Entry 6P7X (electron microscopy, 4.30 A resolution (low resolution: residue-level contacts below are approximate; hydrogen-bond / salt-bridge calls are withheld)); this record covers chains D and B of the 5 polymer chains in the assembly.

== Chain D ==
Molecule: Skp1
Source organism: Kluyveromyces lactis
UniProt: O94228 (O94228_KLULC); residue numbers follow UniProt; this construct covers 1-182
Sequence (182 residues; row label = number of the first residue in the row):
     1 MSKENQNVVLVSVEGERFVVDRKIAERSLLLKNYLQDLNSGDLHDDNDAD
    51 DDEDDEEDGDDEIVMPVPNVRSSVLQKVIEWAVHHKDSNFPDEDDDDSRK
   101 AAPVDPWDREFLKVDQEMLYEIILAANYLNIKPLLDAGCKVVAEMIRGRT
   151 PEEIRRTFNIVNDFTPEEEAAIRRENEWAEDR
Disordered / not traced: 1-5, 37-62, 158-182

== Chain B ==
Molecule: Cep3
Source organism: Kluyveromyces lactis
UniProt: Q6CRD4 (Q6CRD4_KLULA); numbering as in UniProt (aligned over 1-634)
Sequence (634 residues; each row starts with the number of its first residue):
     1 MSKPKISLTKGKHPCTFCQARKVKCDRSLPACQNCIERNVTELCEYDDNG
    51 SRKRARLADDVNLYDKKLFNIWNQYERLWIHDTLGQCQQGVYMGIAFPLD
   101 VSEYNNTKDFYGYECLFSKESIFKILDHSLERLGWLYFGFFTDISELPYQ
   151 MERYWNEYESMNINLENEEATTRQTTFKKSADQILWDLVLRSVIVMTIYY
   201 MPAKSILSLVDIDAIEKYPLDFSESNEGVDELKKKYEIFDYCLRHTLNKV
   251 LRTIFTLPPDVRTLQIFLILSNTNFLQIYPSLGNNILVHCIHLAKVLGIK
   301 DFKLKINDSGSTRLQKLSMHNIWFRLSTVDYMRSSPNKIIALHTDNSSAL
   351 TRKTLFTHCSIDSIDVYDVESNLEVLRWKITSLDRDLEVSEPSLKTLKAM
   401 KELLGLLDRKTSVSNDASFNTKFESFFLKLQCNFVMWKILRYEFMQYGVT
   451 NGLQKLCCPARRIIALVANFLKEDYFEYTTHPFCVHILCVIAGFFSFYCI
   501 FHEADEVRDLRNDAVGLLKLLFDPLRPVISCFFSNLSRLEELRHIWKSVE
   551 ITDQANRLVHPVMYVLKTDIIKLKRNLEIISGSLKDANYQETFKDKLEID
   601 INTPALSSDFLEVVREFNLSHPLDINGKMSRQNN
Disordered / not traced: 1-61, 83-95, 163-178, 221-230, 356-360, 549-557, 579-606, 619-634

== Chain D / chain B interface ==
Contacting residue pairs (4):
  Asn-33(D) / Arg-462(B)
  Asn-127(D) / Thr-450(B)
  Asn-127(D) / Asn-451(B)
  Tyr-128(D) / Asn-451(B)
Interface residues without a listed pair, chain D (5 interface residues in all): Tyr-34, Leu-124
Interface residues without a listed pair, chain B (4 interface residues in all): Arg-461

== Summary ==
5 residues of chain D and 4 residues of chain B are in contact.
Here chain D is Skp1 and chain B is Cep3, both from Kluyveromyces lactis. Entry 6P7X (Structure of the K.
lactis CBF3 core - Ndc10 D1D2 complex) was determined by electron microscopy, deposited together with 6P7W and
6P7V.
